PDB entry 6IHC | X-ray diffraction, 2.40 A resolution | chains B and G of the 7 polymer chains in the assembly

[Chain B]
Molecule: 3-hydroxyacyl-[acyl-carrier-protein] dehydratase FabZ
From: Helicobacter pylori
Notes: EC 4.2.1.59
UniProt: A0A1Q4MZN5 (A0A1Q4MZN5_HELPX); numbering as in UniProt (aligned over 7-159)
Chain sequence (153 residues; numbered 7 to 159; the number before each row is that of its first residue):
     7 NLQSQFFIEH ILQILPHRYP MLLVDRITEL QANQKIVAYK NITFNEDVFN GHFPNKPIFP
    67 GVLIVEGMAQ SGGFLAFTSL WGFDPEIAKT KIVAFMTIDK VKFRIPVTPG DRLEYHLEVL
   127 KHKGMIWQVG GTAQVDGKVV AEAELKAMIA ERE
Unresolved in the structure: 7-8
Differences from the reference sequence: conflict Ala100 (Tyr in A0A1Q4MZN5)
Small-molecule neighbours: PN7 (N~3~-[(2S)-2-hydroxy-3,3-dimethyl-4-(phosphonooxy)butanoyl]-N-(2-sulfanylethyl)-beta-alaninamide): Ala100, Phe101, Met102, Met154

[Chain G]
Molecule: holo-form acyl carrier protein (holo-ACP)
From: Helicobacter pylori
UniProt: B6JLE2 (ACP_HELP2); residue numbers follow UniProt; this construct covers 7-71
Chain sequence (65 residues; numbered 7 to 71; the number before each row is that of its first residue):
     7 IQAVIAEQLN VDAAQVTPEA EFVKDLGADS LDVVELIMAL EEKFGIEIPD EQAEKIVNVG
    67 DVVKY
Swiss-Prot annotation at these positions:
  - modified residue: Ser36 (O-(pantetheine 4'-phosphoryl)serine)
Covalent attachments: compound PN7 linked to Ser36

[Interface between chain B and chain G]
Residue-residue contacts (11; chain B residue first):
  Met102(B) - Leu37(G)  hydrophobic
  Thr103(B) - Glu41(G)
  Lys127(B) - Met44(G)  hydrogen bond (side chain-backbone)
  Lys127(B) - Glu47(G)  salt bridge
  Lys129(B) - Ile43(G)
  Lys129(B) - Glu47(G)  salt bridge
  Lys129(B) - Ile54(G)
  Ile132(B) - Met44(G)  hydrophobic
  Gln134(B) - Met44(G)
  Lys152(B) - Glu41(G)  salt bridge
  Lys152(B) - Met44(G)  hydrogen bond
Other interface residues (no listed pair), chain G (8 interface residues in all): Val40, Glu48

[Summary]
Chain B and chain G form an interface of 7 and 8 residues respectively; the contacts include 2 hydrogen bonds
and 3 salt bridges. Polar contacts include Lys127(B)-Glu47(G), Lys129(B)-Glu47(G) and Lys152(B)-Glu41(G).
Bound to chain B: compound PN7. Compound PN7 is covalently linked to Ser36(G).
Chain B is 3-hydroxyacyl-[acyl-carrier-protein] dehydratase FabZ and chain G is holo-form acyl carrier protein
(holo-ACP), both from Helicobacter pylori; the structure, Crystal structure of (3R)-Hydroxyacyl-Acyl Carrier
Protein Dehydratase(FabZ) Y100A mutant in complex with holo-ACP from Helicobacter pylori, was determined by
X-ray diffraction.
